PDB entry 8J9L | X-ray diffraction, 2.50 A resolution | chains C and I of the 5 polymer chains in the assembly

# Chain C (and I)
Name: Ferritin heavy chain
Source organism: Homo sapiens
Notes: EC 1.16.3.1; chain I of this document is another copy of the same molecule, construct and numbering; everything in this record applies to it too
Reference sequence: P02794 (FRIH_HUMAN); residues 0-182 here correspond to UniProt positions 1-183 (UniProt number = residue number + 1)
Chain sequence (183 residues; numbered 0 to 182; the number before each row is that of its first residue; numbering starts at 0):
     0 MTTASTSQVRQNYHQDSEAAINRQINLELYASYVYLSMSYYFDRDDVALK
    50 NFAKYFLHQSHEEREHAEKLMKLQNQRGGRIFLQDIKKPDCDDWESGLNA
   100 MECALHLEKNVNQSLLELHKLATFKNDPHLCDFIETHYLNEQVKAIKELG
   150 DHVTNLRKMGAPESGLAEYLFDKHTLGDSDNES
Disordered / not traced: 0-4, 177-182
Differences from the reference sequence: engineered mutation F123 (Asp124 in P02794)
Bound ions: Fe ion: E27, E62, H65
UniProt features mapped onto this chain:
  - binding site (Fe cation): E27, E62, H65, E107, Q141
  - site: R22 (Essential for association with cargo receptor NCOA4)
  - modified residue: M0 (N-acetylmethionine), T1 (N-acetylthreonine), S178 (Phosphoserine), S182 (Phosphoserine)

# How chain C and chain I interact
Residue-residue contacts (26):
  D42(C) - K146(I)  hydrogen bond (backbone-side chain)
  R43(C) - D150(I)
  D44(C) - K146(I)
  D44(C) - G149(I)
  D44(C) - D150(I)
  D44(C) - T153(I)  hydrogen bond (backbone-side chain)
  D45(C) - T153(I)
  D45(C) - K157(I)
  V46(C) - K157(I)  hydrogen bond (backbone-side chain)
  A47(C) - D150(I)
  A47(C) - N154(I)
  K49(C) - K146(I)
  K49(C) - D150(I)  salt bridge
  G164(C) - K157(I)
  L165(C) - K157(I)
  L165(C) - M158(I)  hydrophobic
  Y168(C) - N154(I)
  Y168(C) - M158(I)  hydrophobic
  Y168(C) - L169(I)
  Y168(C) - F170(I)
  Y168(C) - H173(I)
  Y168(C) - T174(I)  hydrogen bond
  L169(C) - H173(I)
  K172(C) - H173(I)
  K172(C) - T174(I)
  H173(C) - H173(I)
Also at the interface, not in a pair above, chain C (14 interface residues in all): L48
Also at the interface, not in a pair above, chain I (12 interface residues in all): L165

# Summary
The interface between chain C and chain I involves 14 residues on one side and 12 on the other; the contacts
include 4 hydrogen bonds and 1 salt bridge. Polar pairs include K49(C)-D150(I), D42(C)-K146(I) and
D44(C)-T153(I). From UniProt: 5 Fe cation-binding residues on chain C.
Chain C and chain I are both Ferritin heavy chain (Homo sapiens); the structure, Crystal Structure of Human
H-Ferritin variant 123F assembling in solution2, was determined by X-ray diffraction together with 8J9M and
8JAI from the same study.
